PDB entry 1F4F | X-ray diffraction, 2.00 A resolution | chains A and B

== Chain A (and B) ==
Molecule: Thymidylate synthase
Organism: Escherichia coli
Notes: EC 2.1.1.45; chain B of this document is another copy of the same molecule, construct and numbering; everything in this record applies to it too
UniProt: P0A884 (TYSY_ECOLI); residue numbers follow UniProt; this construct covers 1-264
Chain sequence (264 residues; row label = number of the first residue in the row):
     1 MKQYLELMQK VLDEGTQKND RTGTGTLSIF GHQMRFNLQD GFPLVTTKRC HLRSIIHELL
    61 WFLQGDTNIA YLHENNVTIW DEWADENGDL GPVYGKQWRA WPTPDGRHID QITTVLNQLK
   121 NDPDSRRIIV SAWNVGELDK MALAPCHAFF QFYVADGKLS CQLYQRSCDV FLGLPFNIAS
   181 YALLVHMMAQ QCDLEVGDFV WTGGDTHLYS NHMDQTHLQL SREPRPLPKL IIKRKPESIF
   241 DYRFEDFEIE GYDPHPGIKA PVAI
Unresolved in the structure: 263-264 (chain B: 262-264)
Sequence notes: engineered mutation Met1 (Met in P0A884)
Modified positions: Met1 (n-carboxymethionine; CXM)
Curated features (UniProtKB/Swiss-Prot):
  - active site: Cys146 (Nucleophile)
  - binding site (dUMP): Arg21, Arg126, Arg127, Arg166 to Asp169, Asn177, His207 to Tyr209
  - binding site ((6R)-5,10-methylene-5,6,7,8-tetrahydrofolate): His51, Asp169, Ala263
Residues lining bound ligands: sp-722 (TP3; 4-[[glutamic acid]-carbonyl]-benzene-sulfonyl-D-proline): Lys48, Ser54, Glu58, Thr78, Ile79, Trp80, Trp83, Tyr94, Leu143, Cys146, Leu172, Gly173, Phe176, Asn177
Reported in the primary citation:
  - catalytic residues: Cys146 (citing earlier work)

== Interface between chain A and chain B ==
Residue-residue contacts - 108 pairs, chain A then chain B:
  Thr16(A) with Ala155(B); Asp156(B)
  Lys18(A) with Asp124(B); Tyr153(B); Val154(B)
  Asp20(A) with Arg126(B), salt bridge
  Thr26(A) with Arg126(B)
  Ser28(A) with Tyr153(B), hydrogen bond
  Phe30(A) with Arg35(B), hydrogen bond (backbone-side chain); Gln151(B); Tyr153(B), hydrophobic; Ser160(B); Cys161(B); Gln162(B)
  Gly31(A) with Gln33(B); Arg35(B), hydrogen bond (backbone-side chain); Gln162(B)
  His32(A) with Gln33(B), hydrogen bond (backbone-side chain)
  Gln33(A) with Gly31(B); His32(B), hydrogen bond (side chain-backbone); Gln33(B), hydrogen bond (backbone-side chain); Thr202(B)
  Arg35(A) with Phe30(B), hydrogen bond (side chain-backbone); Gly31(B), hydrogen bond (side chain-backbone)
  Trp101(A) with Trp101(B), hydrophobic; Trp133(B); Asn134(B); Val135(B); Gly136(B)
  Thr103(A) with Pro104(B); Gly136(B)
  Pro104(A) with Pro104(B); Gly136(B); Glu137(B)
  Asp105(A) with Lys140(B), salt bridge
  Ile109(A) with Val135(B)
  Gln111(A) with Val135(B)
  Asp122(A) with Arg21(B), salt bridge
  Asp124(A) with Lys18(B), salt bridge
  Ser125(A) with Arg21(B), hydrogen bond
  Arg126(A) with Asp20(B), salt bridge; Arg166(B), hydrogen bond (backbone-side chain); Ser167(B); Asp205(B); His207(B); Tyr209(B), hydrogen bond
  Arg127(A) with Arg21(B); Trp133(B); Leu138(B); Ala144(B); Arg166(B)
  Ile129(A) with Trp133(B); Arg166(B)
  Ser131(A) with Trp133(B)
  Trp133(A) with Trp101(B); Ile129(B); Ser131(B); Phe149(B), hydrophobic
  Asn134(A) with Trp101(B)
  Val135(A) with Trp101(B); Ile109(B), hydrophobic; Gln111(B)
  Gly136(A) with Trp101(B); Thr103(B); Ile109(B)
  Leu138(A) with Arg127(B)
  Asp139(A) with Arg127(B), salt bridge
  Ala144(A) with Arg127(B)
  Phe149(A) with Trp133(B), hydrophobic; Tyr164(B), hydrophobic
  Gln151(A) with Phe30(B); Tyr164(B), hydrogen bond; Arg166(B), hydrogen bond (side chain-backbone); Gly204(B)
  Tyr153(A) with Thr16(B); Lys18(B); Ser28(B), hydrogen bond; Ile29(B); Phe30(B), hydrophobic; Asp205(B)
  Val154(A) with Lys18(B), hydrogen bond (backbone-side chain)
  Ala155(A) with Thr16(B)
  Asp156(A) with Thr16(B)
  Cys161(A) with Phe30(B)
  Gln162(A) with Phe30(B); Gly31(B); Tyr164(B), hydrogen bond; Thr202(B); Gly203(B), hydrogen bond (side chain-backbone); Gly204(B)
  Tyr164(A) with Phe149(B), hydrophobic; Gln151(B), hydrogen bond; Gln162(B), hydrogen bond
  Arg166(A) with Arg126(B), hydrogen bond (side chain-backbone); Arg127(B); Ile129(B); Gln151(B), hydrogen bond (backbone-side chain)
  Ser167(A) with Arg126(B)
  Thr202(A) with Gln33(B); Gln162(B); Thr202(B)
  Gly203(A) with Gln162(B), hydrogen bond (backbone-side chain)
  Gly204(A) with Gln151(B); Gln162(B)
  Asp205(A) with Arg126(B); Tyr153(B)
  His207(A) with Arg126(B)
  Tyr209(A) with Arg126(B), hydrogen bond
Other interface residues (no listed pair), chain A (56 interface residues in all): Asn19, Arg21, Ile29, Pro102, Pro123, Ala148, Phe152, Ser160, Val200
Other interface residues (no listed pair), chain B (53 interface residues in all): Asn19, Thr26, Pro102, Ala148, Phe152, Val200

== In short ==
The interface between chain A and chain B involves 56 residues on one side and 53 on the other; the contacts
include 23 hydrogen bonds and 6 salt bridges. Polar contacts include Asp20(A)-Arg126(B), Asp105(A)-Lys140(B)
and Asp122(A)-Arg21(B). Ligands of chain A: sp-722. The paper reports the catalytic residue Cys146(A).
Both chains are Thymidylate synthase (Escherichia coli). Entry 1F4F (Crystal structure of E. coli thymidylate
synthase complexed with sp-722) was determined by X-ray diffraction (same publication as 1F4B, 1F4C, 1F4D,
1F4E and 1F4G).
